Entry 1DUY (X-ray diffraction, 2.15 A resolution); this record covers chains A and C of the 3 polymer chains in the assembly.

# Chain A
Molecule: HLA-A2*0201
From: Homo sapiens
Notes: fragment: heavy chain
Reference sequence: P01892 (1A02_HUMAN); residues 1-275 here correspond to UniProt positions 25-299 (UniProt number = residue number + 24)
Sequence (275 residues; row label = number of the first residue in the row):
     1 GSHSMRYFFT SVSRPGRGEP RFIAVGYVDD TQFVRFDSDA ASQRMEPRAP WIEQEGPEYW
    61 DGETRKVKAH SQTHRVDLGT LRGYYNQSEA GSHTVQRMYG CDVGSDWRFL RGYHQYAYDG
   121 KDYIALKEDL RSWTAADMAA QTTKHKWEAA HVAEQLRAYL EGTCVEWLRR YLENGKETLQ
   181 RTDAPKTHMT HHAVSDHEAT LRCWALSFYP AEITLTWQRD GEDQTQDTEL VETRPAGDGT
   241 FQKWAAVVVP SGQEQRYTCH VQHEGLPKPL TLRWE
Disulfide bonds: Cys-101/Cys-164, Cys-203/Cys-259

# Chain C
Molecule: Htlv-1 octameric tax peptide
Sequence (8 residues; each row starts with the number of its first residue):
     2 LFGYPVYV

# Chain A / chain C interface
Contacting residue pairs (29):
  Tyr-7(A) with Leu-2(C), hydrophobic
  Phe-9(A) with Leu-2(C), hydrophobic
  Met-45(A) with Leu-2(C), hydrophobic
  Glu-63(A) with Leu-2(C)
  Lys-66(A) with Leu-2(C), hydrogen bond (side chain-backbone); Gly-4(C)
  Val-67(A) with Leu-2(C)
  His-70(A) with Phe-3(C)
  Thr-73(A) with Val-7(C); Tyr-8(C)
  Val-76(A) with Tyr-8(C), hydrophobic
  Asp-77(A) with Tyr-8(C); Val-9(C), hydrogen bond (side chain-backbone)
  Thr-80(A) with Val-9(C)
  Tyr-84(A) with Val-9(C), hydrogen bond (side chain-backbone)
  Arg-97(A) with Val-7(C)
  Tyr-99(A) with Leu-2(C); Phe-3(C), hydrogen bond (side chain-backbone)
  Tyr-116(A) with Val-7(C); Val-9(C), hydrophobic
  Thr-143(A) with Val-9(C), hydrogen bond (side chain-backbone)
  Lys-146(A) with Val-9(C), hydrogen bond (side chain-backbone)
  Trp-147(A) with Val-7(C), hydrophobic; Tyr-8(C), hydrogen bond (side chain-backbone); Val-9(C), hydrophobic
  Gln-155(A) with Phe-3(C)
  Leu-156(A) with Phe-3(C), hydrophobic
  Tyr-159(A) with Leu-2(C), hydrogen bond (side chain-backbone); Phe-3(C), hydrophobic
Other interface residues (no listed pair), chain A (24 interface residues in all): Leu-81, Tyr-123, Val-152
Other interface residues (no listed pair), chain C (8 interface residues in all): Tyr-5, Pro-6

# Summary
24 residues of chain A face 8 of chain C across their interface, with 8 hydrogen bonds. Polar contacts include
Lys-66(A)/Leu-2(C), Asp-77(A)/Val-9(C) and Tyr-84(A)/Val-9(C).
Here chain A is HLA-A2*0201 (Homo sapiens) and chain C is Htlv-1 octameric tax peptide. Entry 1DUY (Crystal
structure of HLA-A*0201/octameric tax peptide complex) was determined by X-ray diffraction (same publication
as 1DUZ).
